Entry 5MFJ (X-ray diffraction, 1.53 A resolution); this record covers chains B and D of the 4 polymer chains in the assembly.

[Chain B]
Name: YIII(Dq.V2)4CqI
Organism: synthetic construct
Amino-acid sequence (243 residues; each row starts with the number of its first residue):
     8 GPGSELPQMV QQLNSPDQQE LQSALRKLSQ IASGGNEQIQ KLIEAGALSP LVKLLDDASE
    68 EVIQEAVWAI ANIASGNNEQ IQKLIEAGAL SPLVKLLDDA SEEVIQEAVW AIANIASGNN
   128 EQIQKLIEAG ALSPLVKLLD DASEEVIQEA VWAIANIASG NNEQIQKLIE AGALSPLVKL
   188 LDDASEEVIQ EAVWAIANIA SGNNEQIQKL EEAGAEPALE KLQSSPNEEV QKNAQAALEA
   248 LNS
Unresolved in the structure: 8-10

[Chain D]
Name: (KR)5
Amino-acid sequence (10 residues; numbered 1 to 10; the number before each row is that of its first residue):
     1 KRKRKRKRKR

[How chain B and chain D interact]
Residue-residue contacts - 22 pairs, chain B then chain D:
  G125(B) with K9(D), hydrogen bond (backbone-side chain)
  N126(B) with K9(D)
  N127(B) with K9(D), hydrogen bond
  I130(B) with K9(D)
  S166(B) with R8(D), hydrogen bond (side chain-backbone); K9(D)
  G167(B) with R8(D), hydrogen bond (backbone-side chain)
  N168(B) with R8(D)
  N169(B) with R8(D), hydrogen bond
  I172(B) with R8(D)
  E198(B) with R10(D), salt bridge
  W201(B) with K7(D); R8(D), hydrogen bond (side chain-backbone); R10(D)
  A204(B) with R6(D)
  N205(B) with R8(D)
  S208(B) with R8(D), hydrogen bond
  G209(B) with R8(D)
  E236(B) with R10(D), salt bridge
  N240(B) with R6(D), hydrogen bond; R10(D)
  A243(B) with R6(D)
Interface residues without a listed pair, chain B (21 interface residues in all): W159, A165, Q197

[In short]
21 residues of chain B face 5 of chain D across their interface, with 8 hydrogen bonds and 2 salt bridges.
Among the polar pairs are E198(B)-R10(D), E236(B)-R10(D) and G125(B)-K9(D).
Here chain B is YIII(Dq.V2)4CqI (synthetic construct) and chain D is (KR)5. Entry 5MFJ (Designed armadillo
repeat protein YIII(Dq.V2)4CqI in complex with peptide (KR)5) was determined by X-ray diffraction, deposited
together with 5MFF, 5MFG, 5MFH, 5MFI and 5MFK.
